9B65 - chains A and R of the 5 polymer chains in the assembly; structure by electron microscopy, 3.03 A resolution.

Chain A:
Protein: Guanine nucleotide-binding protein G(i) subunit alpha-1
Source organism: Homo sapiens
UniProtKB: P63096 (GNAI1_HUMAN); residues 1-354 here = UniProt positions 1-354
Sequence (354 residues; numbered 1 to 354; the number before each row is that of its first residue):
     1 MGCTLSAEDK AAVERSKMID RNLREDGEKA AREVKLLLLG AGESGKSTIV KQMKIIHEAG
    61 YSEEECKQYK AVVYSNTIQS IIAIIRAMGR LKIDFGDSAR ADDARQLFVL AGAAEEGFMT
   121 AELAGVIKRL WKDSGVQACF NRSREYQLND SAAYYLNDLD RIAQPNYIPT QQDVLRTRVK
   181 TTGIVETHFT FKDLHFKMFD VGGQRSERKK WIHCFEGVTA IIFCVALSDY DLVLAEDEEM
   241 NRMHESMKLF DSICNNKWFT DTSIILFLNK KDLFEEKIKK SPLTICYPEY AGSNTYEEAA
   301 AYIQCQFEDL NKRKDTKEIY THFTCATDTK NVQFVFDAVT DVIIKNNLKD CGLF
Disordered / not traced: 1-2, 55-181, 233-239
Curated features (UniProtKB/Swiss-Prot):
  - region: Lys35 to Thr48 (G1 motif), Asp173 to Thr181 (G2 motif), Phe196 to Arg205 (G3 motif), Ile265 to Asp272 (G4 motif), Thr324 to Thr329 (G5 motif)
  - binding site (GTP): Glu43 to Thr48, Ser151, Leu175 to Thr181, Asp200 to Gln204, Asn269 to Asp272, Ala326
  - binding site (Mg(2+)): Ser47, Thr181
  - modified residue: Arg178 (ADP-ribosylarginine), Gln204 (Deamidated glutamine), Cys351 (ADP-ribosylcysteine)
  - lipidation: Gly2 (N-myristoyl glycine), Cys3 (S-palmitoyl cysteine)
  - natural variant: Gly40 (G40C: In NEDHISB; G40R: In NEDHISB), Gly45 (G45D: In NEDHISB), Thr48 (T48I: In NEDHISB; T48K: In NEDHISB), Gln52 (Q52P: In NEDHISB), Ser75 (deletion: In NEDHISB; uncertain significance), Gln172 (deletion: In NEDHISB), Asp173 (D173V: In NEDHISB), Glu186 to Phe189 (deletion: In NEDHISB; uncertain significance), Cys224 (C224Y: In NEDHISB), Lys270 (K270N: In NEDHISB; K270R: In NEDHISB), Asp272 (D272G: In NEDHISB), Ala326 (A326P: In NEDHISB), 1 further natural variant entry in UniProt
  - mutagenesis: Gly42 (G42R: Abolishes switch to an activated conformation and dissociation from beta and gamma subunits upon GTP binding. Abolishes interaction with RGS family members), Glu116 (E116L: Enhances interaction (inactive GDP-bound) with RGS14), Gln147 (Q147L: Enhances interaction (inactive GDP-bound) with RGS14), Glu245 (E245L: Enhances interaction (inactive GDP-bound) with RGS14)

Chain R:
Protein: Cannabinoid receptor 1
Source organism: Homo sapiens
UniProtKB: P21554 (CNR1_HUMAN); the construct has insertions or renumbered stretches relative to UniProt, so the offset changes along the chain: -6 to 80 = UniProt 1-87; 88-472 = UniProt 88-472
Sequence (495 residues; numbered -14 to 480; the number before each row is that of its first residue; numbers below 1 keep their minus sign (Asp-14 is residue -14)):
   -14 DYKDDDDAMK SILDGLADTT FRTITTDLLY VGSNDIQYED IKGDMASKLG YFPQKFPLTS
    46 FRGSPFQEKM TAGDNPQLVP ADQVNITEFY NKSLSENLYF QGSFKENEEN IQCGENFMDI
   106 ECFMVLNPSQ QLAIAVLSLT LGTFTVLENL LVLCVILHSR SLRCRPSYHF IGSLAVADLL
   166 GSVIFVYSFI DFHVFHRKDS RNVFLFKLGG VTASFTASVG SLFLTAIDRY ISIHRPLAYK
   226 RIVTRPKAVV AFCLMWTIAI VIAVLPLLGW NCEKLQSVCS DIFPHIDETY LMFWIGVTSV
   286 LLLFIVYAYM YILWKAHSHA VRMIQRGTQK SIIIHTSEDG KVQVTRPDQA RMDIRLAKTL
   346 VLILVVLIIC WGPLLAIMVY DVFGKMNKLI KTVFAFCSML CLLNSTVNPI IYALRSKDLR
   406 HAFRSMFPSC EGTAQPLDNS MGDSDCLHKH ANNAASVHRA AESCIKSTVK IAKVTMSVST
   466 DTSAEALGSH HHHHH
Disordered / not traced: -14 to 107, 254-265, 312-334, 409-480
Sequence notes: expression tag (-14 to -7, 473-480); insertion (81-87)
Curated features (UniProtKB/Swiss-Prot):
  - region: Lys-5 to Val16 (Required for mitochondrial localization)
  - modified residue (Phosphoserine): Ser425, Ser429
  - lipidation: Cys415 (S-palmitoyl cysteine)
  - glycosylation (N-linked (GlcNAc...) asparagine): Asn70, Asn76
Ligand contacts: KCA (methyl N-{1-[(4-fluorophenyl)methyl]-1H-indazole-3-carbonyl}-3-methyl-L-valinate): Phe170, Ser173, Phe174, Phe189, Leu193, Val196, Thr197, Phe200, Pro269, Ile271, Tyr275, Leu276, Trp279, Leu359, Met363, Phe379, Ser383, Cys386

Interface between chain A and chain R:
Pairs across the interface (31; chain A residue first):
  Arg32(A) with Arg226(R)
  Leu194(A) with Leu222(R), hydrophobic
  Tyr320(A) with Met308(R)
  Asp341(A) with His304(R), salt bridge; Met308(R)
  Ile343(A) with Pro221(R); Leu222(R), hydrophobic
  Ile344(A) with Pro221(R), hydrophobic; His304(R)
  Lys345(A) with Met337(R)
  Asn347(A) with Ser217(R), hydrogen bond (backbone-side chain); Pro221(R), hydrogen bond (side chain-backbone); Tyr224(R)
  Leu348(A) with Ser217(R); Met337(R), hydrophobic; Leu341(R), hydrophobic
  Asp350(A) with Arg150(R); Tyr153(R)
  Cys351(A) with Ser152(R); Arg214(R); Ser217(R); Tyr224(R)
  Gly352(A) with Ser401(R), hydrogen bond (backbone-side chain); Asp403(R)
  Leu353(A) with Arg214(R); Thr344(R); Leu345(R), hydrophobic
  Phe354(A) with Met337(R), hydrophobic; Arg340(R); Ser401(R); Lys402(R), hydrogen bond (backbone-backbone)
Other interface residues (no listed pair), chain A (18 interface residues in all): Glu28, Asp337, Thr340, Lys349
Other interface residues (no listed pair), chain R (22 interface residues in all): Ile218, Ile297, Arg311

Overview:
18 residues of chain A and 22 residues of chain R are in contact; the contacts include 4 hydrogen bonds and 1
salt bridge. Among the polar pairs are Asp341(A)-His304(R), Asn347(A)-Ser217(R) and Asn347(A)-Pro221(R).
Ligands of chain R: compound KCA.
Chain A is Guanine nucleotide-binding protein G(i) subunit alpha-1 and chain R is Cannabinoid receptor 1, both
from Homo sapiens; the structure, Biased agonist bound CB1-Gi structure, was determined by electron microscopy
(same publication as 9B54).
